PDB entry 5VHI | electron microscopy, 6.80 A resolution (low resolution: residue-level contacts below are approximate; hydrogen-bond / salt-bridge calls are withheld) | chains Y and e of the 19 polymer chains in the assembly

== Chain Y ==
Name: 26S proteasome non-ATPase regulatory subunit 6
Organism: Homo sapiens
Reference sequence: Q15008 (PSMD6_HUMAN); residues 12-389 here = UniProt positions 12-389
Sequence (378 residues; row label = number of the first residue in the row):
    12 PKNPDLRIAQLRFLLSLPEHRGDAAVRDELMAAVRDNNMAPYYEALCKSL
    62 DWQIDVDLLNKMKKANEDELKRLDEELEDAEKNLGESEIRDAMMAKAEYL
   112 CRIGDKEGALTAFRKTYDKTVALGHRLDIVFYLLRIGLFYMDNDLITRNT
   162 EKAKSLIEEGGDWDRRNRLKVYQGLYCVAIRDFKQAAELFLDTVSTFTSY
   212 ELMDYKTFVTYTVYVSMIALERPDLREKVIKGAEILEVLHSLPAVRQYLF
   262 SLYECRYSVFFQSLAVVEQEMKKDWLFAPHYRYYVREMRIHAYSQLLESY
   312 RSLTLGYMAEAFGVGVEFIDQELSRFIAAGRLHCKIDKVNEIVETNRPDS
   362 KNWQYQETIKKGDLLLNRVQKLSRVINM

== Chain e ==
Name: 26S proteasome complex subunit SEM1
Organism: Homo sapiens
Reference sequence: P60896 (SEM1_HUMAN); residue numbers follow UniProt; this construct covers 1-70
Sequence (70 residues; each row starts with the number of its first residue):
     1 MSEKKQPVDLGLLEEDDEFEEFPAEDWAGLDEDEDAHVWEDNWDDDNVED
    51 DFSNQLRAELEKHGYKMETS

== Chain Y / chain e interface ==
Contacting residue pairs - 33 pairs, chain Y then chain e:
  Met152(Y) - Asp33(e)
  Asn154(Y) - Asp35(e)
  Asn154(Y) - Ala36(e)
  Ala190(Y) - His37(e)
  Ile191(Y) - Ala36(e)
  Ile191(Y) - His37(e)
  Arg192(Y) - His37(e)
  Arg192(Y) - Val38(e)
  Arg192(Y) - Asp41(e)
  Arg192(Y) - Asn42(e)
  Phe272(Y) - Met67(e)
  Gln273(Y) - Met67(e)
  Leu275(Y) - Leu60(e)
  Glu279(Y) - Leu60(e)
  Gln280(Y) - Glu61(e)
  Lys283(Y) - Glu61(e)
  His291(Y) - His37(e)
  Tyr292(Y) - Arg57(e)
  Arg293(Y) - Val48(e)
  Arg293(Y) - Glu49(e)
  Arg293(Y) - Phe52(e)
  Arg293(Y) - Arg57(e)
  Tyr294(Y) - Asp41(e)
  Val296(Y) - Leu60(e)
  Arg297(Y) - Asp44(e)
  Arg297(Y) - Asp45(e)
  Arg297(Y) - Val48(e)
  Val325(Y) - His63(e)
  Glu328(Y) - Ser70(e)
  Phe329(Y) - Glu59(e)
  Phe329(Y) - His63(e)
  Phe329(Y) - Lys66(e)
  Arg336(Y) - Phe52(e)
Interface residues without a listed pair, chain Y (26 interface residues in all): Ala276, Pro290, Arg300, Gly324, Gly326
Interface residues without a listed pair, chain e (21 interface residues in all): Glu32

== Overview ==
Chain Y and chain e form an interface of 26 and 21 residues respectively.
Chain Y is 26S proteasome non-ATPase regulatory subunit 6 and chain e is 26S proteasome complex subunit SEM1,
both from Homo sapiens; the structure, Conformational Landscape of the p28-Bound Human Proteasome Regulatory
Particle, was determined by electron microscopy together with 5VGZ, 5VHF, 5VHH, 5VHJ, 5VHM, 5VHN and 5 further
entries from the same study.
